5SX4 - chains I and M of the 3 polymer chains in the assembly; structure by X-ray diffraction, 2.80 A resolution.

# Chain I
Molecule: Panitumumab Fab Light Chain
From: Homo sapiens
Notes: antibody fragment or engineered binder
Sequence (214 residues; row label = number of the first residue in the row):
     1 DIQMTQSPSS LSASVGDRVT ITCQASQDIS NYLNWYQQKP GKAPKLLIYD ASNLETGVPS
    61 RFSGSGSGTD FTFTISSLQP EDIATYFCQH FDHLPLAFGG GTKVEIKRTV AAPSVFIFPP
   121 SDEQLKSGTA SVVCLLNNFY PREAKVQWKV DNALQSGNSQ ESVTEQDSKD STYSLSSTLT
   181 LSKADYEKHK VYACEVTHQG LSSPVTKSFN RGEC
Not modelled in the structure: 214
Disulfide bonds: C23-C88, C134-C194

# Chain M
Molecule: Epidermal growth factor receptor
From: Homo sapiens
Notes: EC 2.7.10.1
UniProt: P00533 (EGFR_HUMAN); residues 311-501 here correspond to UniProt positions 335-525 (UniProt number = residue number + 24)
Sequence (201 residues; numbered 307 to 507; the number before each row is that of its first residue):
   307 LEEKKVCNGI GIGEFKDSLS IDATNIKHFK NCTSISGDLH ILPVAFRGDS FTHTPPLDPQ
   367 ELDILKTVKE ITGFLLIQAW PENRTDLHAF ENLEIIRGRT KQHGQFSLAV VSLDITSLGL
   427 RSLKEISDGD VIISGNKNLC YANTINWKKL FGTSGQKTKI ISNRGENSCK ATGQVCHALC
   487 SPEGCWGPEP RDCVSHHHHH H
Not modelled in the structure: 307-311, 503-507
Disulfide bonds: C313-C338, C446-C475, C482-C491, C486-C499
Construct notes: expression tag (307-310, 502-507); conflict D328 (Asn352 in P00533), D420 (Asn444 in P00533)
Reported in the primary citation:
  - mutagenesis - S468R (3-fold): decreased binding to Panitumumab Fab Heavy Chain
  - mutagenesis - S468R: abolished binding to cetuximab
  - disease-associated variants - K443T: decreased binding to cetuximab (citing earlier work)
  - disease-associated variants - K443T: unchanged binding to panitumumab (citing earlier work)

# How chain I and chain M interact
Residue-residue contacts - 16 pairs, chain I then chain M:
  Y32(I) - T464(M)  hydrogen bond (side chain-backbone)
  Y32(I) - K465(M)
  Y32(I) - I466(M)  hydrogen bond (side chain-backbone)
  Y32(I) - I467(M)  hydrophobic
  D50(I) - K465(M)  salt bridge
  F91(I) - I467(M)
  F91(I) - S468(M)  hydrogen bond (backbone-backbone)
  D92(I) - I466(M)
  D92(I) - I467(M)
  D92(I) - S468(M)  hydrogen bond (backbone-backbone)
  H93(I) - S468(M)
  H93(I) - N469(M)
  H93(I) - G471(M)
  L94(I) - S468(M)
  L94(I) - N469(M)  hydrogen bond (backbone-backbone)
  L96(I) - S468(M)
Interface residues without a listed pair, chain M (9 interface residues in all): K443, R470
Interface features reported in the paper:
  - pairs named by the authors: Y32(I)-K465(M), Y32(I)-I466(M) (hydrogen bond), D50(I)-K465(M) (salt bridge), F91(I)-S468(M) (backbone contact), D92(I)-S468(M) (backbone contact), N469(M)-L94(I) (backbone contact)
  - epitope / paratope residues, chain I: Y32(I), D50(I), F91(I), D92(I)
  - epitope / paratope residues, chain M: K465(M), I466(M), S468(M), N469(M)

# Summary
Chain I and chain M form an interface of 7 and 9 residues respectively, with 5 hydrogen bonds and 1 salt
bridge. Polar pairs include D50(I)-K465(M), Y32(I)-T464(M) and Y32(I)-I466(M). The authors report a contact
between Y32(I) and K465(M); a hydrogen bond between Y32(I) and I466(M); a salt bridge between D50(I) and
K465(M). The paper reports that S468R of chain M reduces binding to Panitumumab Fab Heavy Chain;
epitope/paratope residues Y32(I), D50(I) and K465(M) among others.
Chain I is Panitumumab Fab Light Chain and chain M is Epidermal growth factor receptor, both from Homo
sapiens; the structure, Crystal Structure of panitumumab in complex with epidermal growth factor receptor
domain 3, was determined by X-ray diffraction together with 5SX5 from the same study.
